Entry 5R1C (X-ray diffraction, 1.91 A resolution); this record covers chains A and B.

Chain A:
Name: Pre-mRNA-splicing factor 8
Organism: Saccharomyces cerevisiae (strain ATCC 204508 / S288c)
Notes: fragment: yPrp8 RNaseH
Reference sequence: P33334 (PRP8_YEAST); numbering as in UniProt (aligned over 1836-2090)
Chain sequence (258 residues; numbered 1833 to 2090; the number before each row is that of its first residue):
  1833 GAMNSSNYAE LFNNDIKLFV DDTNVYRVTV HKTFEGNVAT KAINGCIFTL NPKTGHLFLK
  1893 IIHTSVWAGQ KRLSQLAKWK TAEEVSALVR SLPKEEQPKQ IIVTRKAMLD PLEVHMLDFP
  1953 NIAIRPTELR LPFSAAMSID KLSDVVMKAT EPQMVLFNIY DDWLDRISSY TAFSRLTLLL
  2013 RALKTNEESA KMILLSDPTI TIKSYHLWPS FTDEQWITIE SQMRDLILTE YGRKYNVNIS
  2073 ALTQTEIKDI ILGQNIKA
Disordered / not traced: 2070-2090
Construct notes: expression tag (1833-1835)
UniProt features mapped onto this chain:
  - mutagenesis: Asp1853 (D1853A: Alters protein folding. Severely impaired growth. Strongly reduced growth at 35 degrees Celsius; when associated with A-1854; D1853N: Reduced growth at 30 degrees Celsius ...), Asp1854 (D1854A: Reduced growth at 30 degrees Celsius. Strongly reduced growth at 16 degrees Celsius. Strongly reduced growth at 35 degrees Celsius; when associated with A-1853 ...), Thr1855 (T1855A: Reduced growth at 30 degrees Celsius. Strongly reduced growth at 16 degrees Celsius), Thr1936 (T1936A: Reduced growth at 30 degrees Celsius. Strongly reduced growth at 16 degrees Celsius), Arg1937 (R1937K: Severely impaired growth. Reduced growth at 30 degrees Celsius. Strongly reduced growth at 16 degrees Celsius)

Chain B:
Name: A1 cistron-splicing factor AAR2
Organism: Saccharomyces cerevisiae (strain ATCC 204508 / S288c)
Notes: fragment: GAMA - Aar2(1-152) - SSSSS - Aar2(171-317); engineered mutation(s): L153_D170delinsSSSSS
Reference sequence: P32357 (AAR2_YEAST); aligned to UniProt positions 1-317 over residues 1-317
Chain sequence (308 residues; row label = number of the first residue in the row; note: 13 numbers in that range are skipped by the numbering (no residue carries them; nothing is unmodelled there); numbers below 1 keep their minus sign (Gly-3 is residue -3)):
    -3 GAMAMNTVPF TSAPIEVTIG IDQYSFNVKE NQPFHGIKDI PIGHVHVIHF QHADNSSMRY
    57 GYWFDCRMGN FYIQYDPKDG LYKMMEERDG AKFENIVHNF KERQMMVSYP KIDEDDTWYN
   117 LTEFVQMDKI RKIVRKDENQ FSYVDSSMTT VQENEL
   166 SSSSSDPAHS LNYTVINFKS REAIRPGHEM EDFLDKSYYL NTVMLQGIFK NSSNYFGELQ
   226 FAFLNAMFFG NYGSSLQWHA MIELICSSAT VPKHMLDKLD EILYYQIKTL PEQYSDILLN
   286 ERVWNICLYS SFQKNSLHNT EKIMENKYPE LL
Disordered / not traced: -3 to 0, 166-169
Construct notes: expression tag (-3 to 0); conflict Ser166 (Leu153 in P32357), Ser167 (Lys154 in P32357), Ser170 (Leu157 in P32357)
UniProt features mapped onto this chain:
  - region: Leu261 to Ile282 (Leucine-zipper)
  - modified residue: Ser253 (Phosphoserine), Thr274 (Phosphothreonine)

Interface between chain A and chain B:
Contacting residue pairs (16; chain A residue first):
  Gln1907(A) with Met195(B); Leu199(B)
  Leu1908(A) with Met195(B), hydrophobic
  Trp1911(A) with Glu194(B); Met195(B), hydrophobic; Phe198(B), hydrophobic
  Asp1942(A) with Lys184(B), salt bridge
  Glu1945(A) with Lys184(B), salt bridge
  Val1946(A) with Ile189(B), hydrophobic; Glu194(B); Phe198(B), hydrophobic
  His1947(A) with Glu194(B), salt bridge
  Leu1949(A) with Lys184(B); Ser185(B); Arg186(B)
  Asp1950(A) with Arg186(B), salt bridge

In short:
9 residues of chain A and 8 residues of chain B are in contact, with 4 salt bridges. Polar contacts include
Asp1942(A)-Lys184(B), Glu1945(A)-Lys184(B) and His1947(A)-Glu194(B). Curated annotation (UniProt) lists 5
mutagenesis sites on chain A.
Chain A is Pre-mRNA-splicing factor 8 and chain B is A1 cistron-splicing factor AAR2, both from Saccharomyces
cerevisiae (strain ATCC 204508 / S288c); the structure, PanDDA analysis group deposition -- Auto-refined data
of Aar2/RNaseH for ground state model 27, DMSO-free, was determined by X-ray diffraction, deposited together
with 5QY1, 5QY2, 5QY3, 5QY4, 5QY5, 5QY6 and 128 further entries.
